1KP2 - chain A; structure by X-ray diffraction, 2.00 A resolution.

Chain A:
Molecule: argininosuccinate synthetase
Organism: Escherichia coli
Notes: EC 6.3.4.5
Reference sequence: P0A6E4 (ASSY_ECOLI); numbering as in UniProt (aligned over 1-446)
Amino-acid sequence (455 residues; row label = number of the first residue in the row):
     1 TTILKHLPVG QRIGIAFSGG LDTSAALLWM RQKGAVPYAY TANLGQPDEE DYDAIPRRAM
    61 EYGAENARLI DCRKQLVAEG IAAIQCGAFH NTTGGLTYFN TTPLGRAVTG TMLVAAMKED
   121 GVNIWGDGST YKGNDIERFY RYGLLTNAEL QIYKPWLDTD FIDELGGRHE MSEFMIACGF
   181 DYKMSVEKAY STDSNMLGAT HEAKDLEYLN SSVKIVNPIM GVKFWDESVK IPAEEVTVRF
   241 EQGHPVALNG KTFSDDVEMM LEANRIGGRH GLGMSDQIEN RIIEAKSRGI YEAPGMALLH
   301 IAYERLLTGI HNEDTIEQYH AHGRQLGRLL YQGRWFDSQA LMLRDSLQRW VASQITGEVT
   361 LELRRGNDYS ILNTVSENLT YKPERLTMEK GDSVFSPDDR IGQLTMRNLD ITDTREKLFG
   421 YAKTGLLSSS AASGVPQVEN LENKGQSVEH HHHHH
Disordered / not traced: 183-186, 386-393, 444-455
Differences from the reference sequence: expression tag (447-455)
Small-molecule neighbours:
  - ATP (adenosine-5'-triphosphate): Ala16, Phe17, Ser18, Thr23, Tyr40, Thr41, Ala42, Leu44, Arg106, Leu113, Asp127, Gly128, Ser129, Thr130, Gly133, Asp135, Phe139, Ser191, Asp193
  - guanidine (GAI): Tyr208, Asn210, Ser211

Summary:
Chain A binds ATP and guanidine.
Chain A is argininosuccinate synthetase (Escherichia coli); the structure, Crystal Structure of E. coli
Argininosuccinate Synthetase in Complex with ATP, was determined by X-ray diffraction together with 1KP3 from
the same study.
